1E4W - chains H and L of the 3 polymer chains in the assembly; structure by X-ray diffraction, 1.95 A resolution.

[Chain H]
Protein: TAB2
From: Mus musculus
Notes: fragment: ig kappa heavy chain
Sequence (213 residues; numbered 1 to 209 plus 4 insertion-coded residues; the number before each row is that of its first residue; a row labelled like 82A-82C holds insertion residues (82A, then the next letters in order)):
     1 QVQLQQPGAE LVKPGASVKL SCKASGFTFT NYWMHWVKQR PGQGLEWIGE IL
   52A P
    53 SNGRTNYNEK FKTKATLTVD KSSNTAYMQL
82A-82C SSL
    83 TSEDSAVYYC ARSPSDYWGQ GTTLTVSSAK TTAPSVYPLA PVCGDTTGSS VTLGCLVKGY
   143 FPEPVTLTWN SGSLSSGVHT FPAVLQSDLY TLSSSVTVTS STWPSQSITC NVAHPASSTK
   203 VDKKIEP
Disulfides: Cys22-Cys92, Cys137-Cys192

[Chain L]
Protein: TAB2
From: Mus musculus
Notes: fragment: ig kappa light chain
Sequence (214 residues; each row starts with the number of its first residue):
     1 DIQMTQTPSS LSASLGDRVT ISCRASQDIS HYLNWFQQKP DGTVKLLIYY TSTLHSGVPS
    61 RFSGSGSGTD YSLTISNLEE EDIAFYFCQQ GGALPFTFGS GTKLAIKRAD AAPTVSIFPP
   121 SSEQLTSGGA SVVCFLNNFY PKDINVKWKI DGSERQNGVL DSWTDQDSKD STYSMSSTLT
   181 LTKDEYERHN SYTCEATHKT STSPIVKSFN RNEC
Disulfides: Cys23-Cys88, Cys134-Cys194
Ion coordination: Ni2+: Asp1, His189

[Interface between chain H and chain L]
Cross-chain cystine bridges: Cys125(H)-Cys214(L)
Pairs across the interface (62; chain H residue first):
  His35(H) - Phe96(L)
  Val37(H) - Phe98(L)  hydrophobic
  Gln39(H) - Gln38(L)  hydrogen bond
  Leu45(H) - Phe87(L)  hydrophobic
  Leu45(H) - Phe98(L)
  Glu46(H) - Phe98(L)
  Trp47(H) - Leu94(L)  hydrophobic
  Trp47(H) - Pro95(L)  hydrophobic
  Trp47(H) - Phe96(L)
  Trp47(H) - Phe98(L)
  Glu50(H) - Leu94(L)
  Glu50(H) - Phe96(L)
  Asn58(H) - Leu94(L)
  Tyr91(H) - Gln38(L)  hydrogen bond
  Tyr91(H) - Gly42(L)  hydrogen bond (side chain-backbone)
  Ser97(H) - His55(L)
  Asp98(H) - Phe36(L)
  Asp98(H) - Leu46(L)
  Asp98(H) - His55(L)  hydrogen bond (backbone-side chain)
  Trp100(H) - Phe36(L)
  Trp100(H) - Val44(L)  hydrophobic
  Trp100(H) - Phe87(L)  hydrophobic
  Val118(H) - Glu123(L)
  Tyr119(H) - Ser121(L)
  Tyr119(H) - Glu123(L)
  Tyr119(H) - Gln124(L)
  Tyr119(H) - Ser127(L)
  Pro120(H) - Ser121(L)
  Leu121(H) - Phe118(L)
  Leu121(H) - Val133(L)  hydrophobic
  Ala122(H) - Phe118(L)
  Pro123(H) - Phe118(L)
  Val124(H) - Ile117(L)
  Val124(H) - Pro119(L)
  Val124(H) - Phe209(L)  hydrophobic
  Cys125(H) - Cys214(L)  disulfide
  Thr134(H) - Ser116(L)
  Thr134(H) - Phe118(L)
  Leu138(H) - Ser131(L)
  Lys140(H) - Ser131(L)
  Lys140(H) - Thr180(L)
  His161(H) - Asn137(L)
  His161(H) - Asn138(L)  hydrogen bond
  His161(H) - Ser174(L)  hydrogen bond
  Phe163(H) - Phe135(L)  hydrophobic
  Phe163(H) - Asn137(L)
  Phe163(H) - Ser162(L)
  Phe163(H) - Thr164(L)
  Phe163(H) - Ser174(L)
  Phe163(H) - Met175(L)
  Phe163(H) - Ser176(L)
  Pro164(H) - Ser162(L)  hydrogen bond (backbone-side chain)
  Pro164(H) - Trp163(L)
  Val166(H) - Leu160(L)  hydrophobic
  Val166(H) - Asp161(L)
  Gln168(H) - Leu160(L)
  Ser175(H) - Phe135(L)
  Ser175(H) - Ser176(L)  hydrogen bond
  Ser176(H) - Phe135(L)
  Ser177(H) - Phe135(L)
  Ser177(H) - Asn137(L)  hydrogen bond
  Lys205(H) - Glu123(L)  salt bridge
Interface residues without a listed pair, chain H (39 interface residues in all): Gly44, Asn60, Gln102, Gly126, Leu135, Gly136, Thr162
Interface residues without a listed pair, chain L (40 interface residues in all): Thr43, Phe85, Gln89, Ser100, Glu213

[Overview]
Chain H and chain L form an interface of 39 and 40 residues respectively; the contacts include 1 disulfide
bond, 9 hydrogen bonds and 1 salt bridge. Polar contacts include Lys205(H)-Glu123(L), Gln39(H)-Gln38(L) and
Tyr91(H)-Gln38(L). Asp1(L) and His189(L) coordinate Ni2+.
Here chain H is TAB2 and chain L is TAB2, both from Mus musculus. Entry 1E4W (crossreactive binding of a
circularized peptide to an anti-TGFalpha antibody Fab-fragment) was determined by X-ray diffraction, deposited
together with 1E4X.
